7YMS - chains A and C of the 6 polymer chains in the assembly; structure by electron microscopy, 2.90 A resolution.

# Chain A
Molecule: Capsid protein VP1
Organism: Coxsackievirus A16
Notes: EC 3.4.22.29, 3.6.1.15, 3.4.22.28, 2.7.7.48
UniProt: M4TAU2 (M4TAU2_9ENTO); residues 1-297 here correspond to UniProt positions 566-862 (UniProt number = residue number + 565)
Amino-acid sequence (297 residues; row label = number of the first residue in the row):
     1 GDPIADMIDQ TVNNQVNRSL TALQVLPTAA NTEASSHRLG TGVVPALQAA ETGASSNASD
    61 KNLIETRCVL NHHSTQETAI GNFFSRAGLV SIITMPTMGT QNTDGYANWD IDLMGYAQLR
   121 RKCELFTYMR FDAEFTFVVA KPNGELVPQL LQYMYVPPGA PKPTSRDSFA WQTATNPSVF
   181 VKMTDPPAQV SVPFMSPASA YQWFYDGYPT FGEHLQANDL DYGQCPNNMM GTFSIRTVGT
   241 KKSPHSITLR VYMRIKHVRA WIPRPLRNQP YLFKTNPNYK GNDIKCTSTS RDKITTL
Not modelled in the structure: 1, 9-22

# Chain C
Molecule: Capsid protein VP3
Organism: Coxsackievirus A16
Notes: EC 3.4.22.29, 3.6.1.15, 3.4.22.28, 2.7.7.48
UniProt: A9LXZ4 (A9LXZ4_9ENTO); residues 1-242 here correspond to UniProt positions 324-565 (UniProt number = residue number + 323)
Amino-acid sequence (242 residues; each row starts with the number of its first residue):
     1 GIPTELKPGT NQFLTTDDGV SAPILPGFHP TPPIHIPGEV RNLLEICRVE TILEVNNLKT
    61 NETTPMQRLC FPVSVQSKTG ELCAAFRADP GRDGPWQSTI LGQLCRYYTQ WSGSLEVTFM
   121 FAGSFMATGK MLIAYTPPGG SVPADRITAM LGTHVIWDFG LQSSVTLVVP WISNTHYRAH
   181 ARAGYFDYYT TGIITIWYQT NYVVPIGAPT TAYIVALAAA QDNFTMKLCK DTEDIEQTAN
   241 IQ

# How chain A and chain C interact
Residue-residue contacts (158):
  Leu23(A) with Arg41(C)
  Ala29(A) with Asn223(C); Thr225(C)
  Ala30(A) with Asp222(C); Asn223(C)
  Ala46(A) with Val165(C); Thr166(C), hydrogen bond (backbone-backbone)
  Leu47(A) with Gln162(C)
  Gln48(A) with Gln162(C); Ser164(C), hydrogen bond (backbone-side chain); Thr166(C)
  Ala49(A) with Ser164(C), hydrogen bond (backbone-side chain)
  Ala50(A) with Met120(C), hydrophobic; Ser164(C), hydrogen bond (backbone-side chain)
  Glu51(A) with Met120(C); Ser163(C), hydrogen bond
  Ser55(A) with Arg48(C), hydrogen bond (side chain-backbone); Val49(C); Glu50(C), hydrogen bond (side chain-backbone)
  Ser56(A) with Glu50(C), hydrogen bond (backbone-side chain); Glu116(C), hydrogen bond; Thr118(C); Thr166(C)
  Ala58(A) with Gln221(C), hydrogen bond (backbone-side chain)
  Ser59(A) with Val168(C)
  Asp60(A) with Val168(C)
  Leu63(A) with Thr166(C); Leu167(C), hydrophobic; Val168(C), hydrophobic
  Ile64(A) with Thr153(C); Pro170(C), hydrophobic
  Asn71(A) with Asn223(C)
  His73(A) with Ser112(C); His176(C); Tyr177(C), hydrogen bond; Thr225(C)
  Ser74(A) with Thr225(C)
  Thr75(A) with Asn42(C), hydrogen bond (backbone-side chain); Leu44(C); Thr225(C)
  Glu77(A) with Tyr108(C), hydrogen bond (backbone-side chain); Met226(C)
  Thr78(A) with Asn42(C), hydrogen bond; Leu43(C), hydrogen bond (backbone-backbone); Leu44(C); Tyr108(C); Met226(C)
  Ala79(A) with Asn42(C)
  Ile80(A) with Val40(C); Arg41(C); Asn42(C); Leu43(C), hydrophobic
  Phe83(A) with Leu43(C), hydrophobic; Tyr107(C), hydrophobic; Tyr108(C); Cys229(C), hydrophobic
  Ser85(A) with Thr15(C)
  Arg86(A) with Thr15(C); Thr16(C)
  Ala87(A) with Thr15(C), hydrogen bond (backbone-backbone)
  Met114(A) with Ile241(C)
  Gly115(A) with Gln237(C), hydrogen bond (backbone-side chain); Ile241(C)
  Tyr116(A) with Gln237(C)
  Ala117(A) with Ile235(C); Gln237(C), hydrogen bond (backbone-side chain); Ile241(C)
  Gln118(A) with Asp231(C); Ile235(C)
  Arg120(A) with Ile241(C)
  Arg121(A) with Gln103(C), hydrogen bond; Tyr107(C); Thr232(C); Asp234(C); Ile235(C)
  Phe126(A) with Val40(C), hydrophobic
  Arg130(A) with Pro30(C); Thr31(C), hydrogen bond (side chain-backbone)
  Glu134(A) with Ser21(C)
  Thr136(A) with Phe13(C)
  Tyr155(A) with Ile24(C), hydrophobic
  Pro177(A) with Ile24(C)
  Pro186(A) with Asn11(C)
  Gln189(A) with Phe13(C); Ser21(C); Ala22(C)
  Val190(A) with Ser21(C), hydrogen bond (backbone-side chain); Ala22(C); Ile24(C), hydrophobic
  Ser191(A) with Ser21(C), hydrogen bond (backbone-side chain); Ala22(C), hydrogen bond (backbone-backbone); Pro23(C)
  Val192(A) with Ile24(C), hydrophobic
  Pro193(A) with Leu25(C), hydrophobic; Phe28(C), hydrophobic
  Phe194(A) with Phe28(C); Pro30(C)
  Ser196(A) with Thr31(C), hydrogen bond (backbone-side chain)
  Pro197(A) with Thr31(C), hydrogen bond (backbone-side chain)
  Ala198(A) with Thr31(C)
  Ser199(A) with Pro32(C); Ile34(C)
  Arg254(A) with Asp17(C); Asp18(C), salt bridge
  Lys256(A) with Ser21(C)
  Arg259(A) with Glu39(C), salt bridge
  Ala260(A) with Glu39(C); Val40(C), hydrogen bond (backbone-backbone)
  Trp261(A) with Ile36(C), hydrogen bond (side chain-backbone); Gly38(C); Glu39(C)
  Ile262(A) with Pro37(C); Gly38(C), hydrogen bond (backbone-backbone)
  Pro263(A) with Val40(C); Ile46(C), hydrophobic
  Leu266(A) with Tyr107(C), hydrophobic
  Tyr271(A) with Ile235(C), hydrophobic; Ile241(C), hydrophobic
  Leu272(A) with Gln242(C), hydrogen bond (backbone-backbone)
  Phe273(A) with Ile241(C); Gln242(C)
  Lys274(A) with Ile241(C); Gln242(C), hydrogen bond (backbone-backbone)
  Cys286(A) with Arg68(C)
  Thr287(A) with Gln97(C); Ser98(C)
  Ser288(A) with Glu54(C), hydrogen bond; Arg68(C), hydrogen bond (backbone-side chain); Gly94(C); Pro95(C); Gln97(C); Ser98(C)
  Thr289(A) with Asn57(C), hydrogen bond (backbone-side chain); Asp93(C); Gly94(C); Gln97(C), hydrogen bond
  Ser290(A) with Leu58(C), hydrogen bond (side chain-backbone); Lys59(C); Glu62(C), hydrogen bond; Arg68(C), hydrogen bond
  Arg291(A) with Val55(C), hydrogen bond (side chain-backbone); Asn57(C); Leu58(C); Lys59(C), hydrogen bond (backbone-backbone); Ala85(C), hydrogen bond (side chain-backbone)
  Asp292(A) with Leu58(C); Lys59(C), salt bridge
  Ile294(A) with Val55(C); Asn56(C); Phe71(C), hydrophobic; Cys83(C); Ala84(C); Ala85(C), hydrogen bond (backbone-backbone)
  Thr295(A) with Leu82(C); Cys83(C)
  Leu297(A) with Arg87(C); Val142(C), hydrophobic; Ile193(C), hydrophobic
Interface residues without a listed pair, chain A (82 interface residues in all): Thr32, Ala54, Leu125, Tyr128, Met195, Pro270, Lys293, Thr296
Interface residues without a listed pair, chain C (89 interface residues in all): Pro33, Phe86, Ile100, Leu104, Trp157, Leu217, Lys227, Glu236

# Overview
82 residues of chain A face 89 of chain C across their interface; the contacts include 41 hydrogen bonds and 3
salt bridges. Polar contacts include Arg254(A)-Asp18(C), Arg259(A)-Glu39(C) and Asp292(A)-Lys59(C).
Chain A is Capsid protein VP1 and chain C is Capsid protein VP3, both from Coxsackievirus A16; the structure,
Cryo-EM structure of Coxsackievirus A16 in complex with a neutralizing antibody 9B5, was determined by
electron microscopy together with 7YV2, 7YV7, 7YRF, 7YRH and 7Y7M from the same study.
